3RTI - chains A and B; structure by X-ray diffraction, 2.80 A resolution.

# Chain A
Molecule: Ricin
Source organism: Ricinus communis
Notes: EC 3.2.2.22; fragment: Ricin A chain
UniProtKB: P02879 (RICI_RICCO); residues 1-267 here correspond to UniProt positions 36-302 (UniProt number = residue number + 35)
Amino-acid sequence (267 residues; numbered 1 to 267; the number before each row is that of its first residue):
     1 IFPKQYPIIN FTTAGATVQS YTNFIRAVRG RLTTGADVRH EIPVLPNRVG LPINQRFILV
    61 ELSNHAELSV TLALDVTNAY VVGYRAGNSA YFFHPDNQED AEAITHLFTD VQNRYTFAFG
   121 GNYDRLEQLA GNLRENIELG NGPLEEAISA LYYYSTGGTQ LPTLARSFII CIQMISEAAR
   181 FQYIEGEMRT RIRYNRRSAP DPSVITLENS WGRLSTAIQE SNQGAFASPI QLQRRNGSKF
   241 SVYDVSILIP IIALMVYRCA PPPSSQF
Not modelled in the structure: 1-5, 263-267
Small-molecule neighbours: formycin-5'-monophosphate (FMP): A79, Y80, V81, F93, G121, N122, Y123, I172, S176, E177, R180, E208, W211, R258

# Chain B
Molecule: Ricin
Source organism: Ricinus communis
Notes: EC 3.2.2.22; fragment: Ricin B chain
UniProtKB: P02879 (RICI_RICCO); residues 1-262 here correspond to UniProt positions 315-576 (UniProt number = residue number + 314)
Amino-acid sequence (262 residues; numbered 1 to 262; the number before each row is that of its first residue):
     1 ADVCMDPEPI VRIVGRNGLC VDVRDGRFHN GNAIQLWPCK SNTDANQLWT LKRDNTIRSN
    61 GKCLTTYGYS PGVYVMIYDC NTAATDATRW QIWDNGTIIN PRSSLVLAAT SGNSGTTLTV
   121 QTNIYAVSQG WLPTNNTQPF VTTIVGLYGL CLQANSGQVW IEDCSSEKAE QQWALYADGS
   181 IRPQQNRDNC LTSDSNIRET VVKILSCGPA SSGQRWMFKN DGTILNLYSG LVLDVRASDP
   241 SLKQIILYPL HGDPNQIWLP LF
Not modelled in the structure: 167-169
Cystine bridges: C20-C39, C63-C80, C151-C164, C190-C207
Glycans and other covalent adducts: N-acetylglucosamine (NAG) linked to N95, N135

# Chain A / chain B interface
Pairs across the interface (63; chain A residue first):
  R39(A) - C4(B)  hydrogen bond
  H40(A) - D94(B)  salt bridge
  E41(A) - K219(B)  salt bridge
  E41(A) - N220(B)
  I42(A) - N220(B)
  P43(A) - N220(B)
  Q182(A) - N220(B)  hydrogen bond (side chain-backbone)
  Q182(A) - L259(B)
  Y183(A) - P260(B)
  Y183(A) - F262(B)  hydrogen bond (side chain-backbone)
  G186(A) - L259(B)
  R189(A) - L259(B)
  R193(A) - Y148(B)  hydrogen bond (side chain-backbone)
  R193(A) - G149(B)
  Q219(A) - C4(B)
  E220(A) - M5(B)
  E220(A) - P7(B)
  S221(A) - D6(B)
  S221(A) - P7(B)
  N222(A) - P7(B)  hydrogen bond (side chain-backbone)
  N222(A) - P9(B)
  N222(A) - L51(B)  hydrogen bond (side chain-backbone)
  N222(A) - K52(B)
  Q223(A) - N55(B)
  Q223(A) - Q91(B)
  Q223(A) - I92(B)
  A225(A) - P9(B)  hydrophobic
  A225(A) - L51(B)  hydrophobic
  F226(A) - P9(B)
  A227(A) - P7(B)  hydrophobic
  Q233(A) - F262(B)
  R234(A) - F140(B)
  R234(A) - V141(B)  hydrogen bond (side chain-backbone)
  R234(A) - F262(B)  hydrogen bond (side chain-backbone)
  R235(A) - F262(B)  hydrogen bond (backbone-backbone)
  F240(A) - F140(B)  hydrophobic
  F240(A) - F262(B)  hydrophobic
  S241(A) - N136(B)  hydrogen bond (backbone-side chain)
  Y243(A) - T134(B)
  Y243(A) - N135(B)
  Y243(A) - N136(B)
  D244(A) - L132(B)
  D244(A) - P133(B)
  V245(A) - D94(B)
  S246(A) - L132(B)
  I247(A) - F140(B)  hydrophobic
  I249(A) - M217(B)  hydrophobic
  I249(A) - F218(B)
  I249(A) - K219(B)
  I249(A) - N220(B)
  P250(A) - F218(B)  hydrophobic
  P250(A) - K219(B)
  I251(A) - F262(B)  hydrophobic
  I252(A) - N220(B)
  R258(A) - A1(B)
  C259(A) - A1(B)
  C259(A) - D2(B)
  C259(A) - C4(B)  disulfide
  A260(A) - D2(B)  hydrogen bond (backbone-backbone)
  A260(A) - V3(B)
  A260(A) - C4(B)  hydrogen bond (backbone-backbone)
  P261(A) - V3(B)
  P262(A) - V3(B)  hydrophobic
Also at the interface, not in a pair above, chain A (40 interface residues in all): Y194, S203, A253
Also at the interface, not in a pair above, chain B (34 interface residues in all): E8, W90, T142, L261
Disulfides between the chains: C259(A)-C4(B)

# Summary
40 residues of chain A face 34 of chain B across their interface; the contacts include 1 disulfide bond, 12
hydrogen bonds and 2 salt bridges. Polar pairs include H40(A)-D94(B), E41(A)-K219(B) and R39(A)-C4(B). Bound
to chain A: formycin-5'-monophosphate.
Here chain A is Ricin and chain B is Ricin, both from Ricinus communis. Entry 3RTI (Crystal structure of ricin
bound with formycin monophosphate) was determined by X-ray diffraction (same publication as 3RTJ).
